PDB entry 1J8Q | X-ray diffraction, 1.35 A resolution | chain A

[Chain A]
Protein: Flavodoxin
Organism: Desulfovibrio vulgaris
UniProtKB: P00323 (FLAV_DESVH); residues 2-148 here = UniProt positions 2-148
Chain sequence (147 residues; each row starts with the number of its first residue):
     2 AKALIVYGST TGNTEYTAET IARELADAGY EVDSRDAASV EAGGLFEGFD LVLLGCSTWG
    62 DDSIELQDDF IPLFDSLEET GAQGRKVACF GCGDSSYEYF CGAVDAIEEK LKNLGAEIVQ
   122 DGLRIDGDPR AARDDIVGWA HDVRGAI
Residues lining bound ligands: FMN (flavin mononucleotide): G9, S10, T11, T12, G13, N14, T15, E16, S58, T59, W60, G61, D62, S64, Q68, C93, G94, D95, Y98, Y100, F101, C102

[In short]
Ligands of chain A: flavin mononucleotide.
Chain A is Flavodoxin (Desulfovibrio vulgaris); the structure, Low Temperature (100K) Crystal Structure of
Flavodoxin D. vulgaris Wild-type at 1.35 Angstrom Resolution, was determined by X-ray diffraction (same
publication as 1J9E and 1J9G).
